Entry 9DHD (electron microscopy, 2.90 A resolution); this record covers chains A and B of the 3 polymer chains in the assembly.

[Chain A]
Molecule: DNA damage-binding protein 1
Organism: Homo sapiens
Reference sequence: Q16531 (DDB1_HUMAN); residue numbers follow UniProt; this construct covers 2-1140
Amino-acid sequence (1155 residues; each row starts with the number of its first residue; numbers below 1 keep their minus sign (Met-14 is residue -14)):
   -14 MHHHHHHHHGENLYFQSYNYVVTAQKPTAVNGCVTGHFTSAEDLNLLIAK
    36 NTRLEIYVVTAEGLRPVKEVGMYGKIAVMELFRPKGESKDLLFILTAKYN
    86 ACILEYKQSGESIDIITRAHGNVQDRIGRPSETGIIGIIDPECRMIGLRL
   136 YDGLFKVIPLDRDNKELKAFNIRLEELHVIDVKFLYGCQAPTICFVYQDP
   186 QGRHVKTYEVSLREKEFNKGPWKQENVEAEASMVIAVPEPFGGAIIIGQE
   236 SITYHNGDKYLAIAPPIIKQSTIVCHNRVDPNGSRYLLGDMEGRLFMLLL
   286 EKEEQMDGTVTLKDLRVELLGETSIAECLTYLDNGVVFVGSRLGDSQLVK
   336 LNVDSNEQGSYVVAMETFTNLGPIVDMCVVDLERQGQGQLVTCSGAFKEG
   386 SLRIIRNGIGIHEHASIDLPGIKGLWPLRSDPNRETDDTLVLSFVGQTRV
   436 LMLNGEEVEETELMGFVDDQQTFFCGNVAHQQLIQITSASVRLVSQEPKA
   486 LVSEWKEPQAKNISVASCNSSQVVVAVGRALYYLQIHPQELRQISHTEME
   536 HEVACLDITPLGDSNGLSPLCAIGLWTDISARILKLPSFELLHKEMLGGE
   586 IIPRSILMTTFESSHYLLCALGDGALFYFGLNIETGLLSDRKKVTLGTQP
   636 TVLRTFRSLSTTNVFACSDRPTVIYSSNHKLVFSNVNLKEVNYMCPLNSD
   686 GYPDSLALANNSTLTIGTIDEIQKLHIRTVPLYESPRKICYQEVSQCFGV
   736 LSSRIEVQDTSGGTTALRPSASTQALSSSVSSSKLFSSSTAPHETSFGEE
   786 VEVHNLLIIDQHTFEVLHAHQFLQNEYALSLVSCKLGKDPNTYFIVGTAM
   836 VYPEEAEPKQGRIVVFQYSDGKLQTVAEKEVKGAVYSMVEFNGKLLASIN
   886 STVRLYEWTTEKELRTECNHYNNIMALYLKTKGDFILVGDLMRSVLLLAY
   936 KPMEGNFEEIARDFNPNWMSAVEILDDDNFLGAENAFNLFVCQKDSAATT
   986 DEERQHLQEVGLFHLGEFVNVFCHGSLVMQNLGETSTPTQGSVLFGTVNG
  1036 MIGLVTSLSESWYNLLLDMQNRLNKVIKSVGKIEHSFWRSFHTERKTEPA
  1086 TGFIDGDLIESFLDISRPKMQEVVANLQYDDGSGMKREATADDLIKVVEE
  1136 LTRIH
Unresolved in the structure: -14 to 0, 396-706, 745-748, 772-779
Differences from the reference sequence: initiating methionine (-14); expression tag (-13 to 1)
Disulfides: Cys18-Cys313
Curated features (UniProtKB/Swiss-Prot):
  - modified residue: Ser2 (N-acetylserine), Lys1067 (N6-acetyllysine), Thr1125 (Phosphothreonine)
  - cross-link: Lys1121 (Glycyl lysine isopeptide (Lys-Gly) (interchain with G-Cter in SUMO2))
  - natural variant: Asp184 to Gln186 (deletion: In WHIKERS), Arg188 (R188Q: In WHIKERS; R188W: In WHIKERS), Glu213 (E213K: In WHIKERS), Phe429 (F429V: In WHIKERS)
  - mutagenesis: Tyr316 to Asn319 (Impairs interaction with DDA1), Glu537 (E537A: Slightly impairs interaction with CUL4A), Trp561 (W561A: Strongly impairs interaction with CUL4A), Glu840 to Glu842 (Impairs interaction with AMBRA1, DTL, DET1, DCAF1, DCAF5, DCAF11 and DCAF8), Met910 to Tyr913 (Impairs interaction with AMBRA1, DTL and DCAF5), Trp953 (W953A: Impairs interaction with AMBRA1, ERCC8, DCAF5 and DCAF11)

[Chain B]
Molecule: DET1 homolog
Organism: Homo sapiens
Reference sequence: Q7L5Y6 (DET1_HUMAN); residue numbers follow UniProt; this construct covers 12-550
Amino-acid sequence (557 residues; numbered -6 to 550; the number before each row is that of its first residue; numbers below 1 keep their minus sign (Met-6 is residue -6)):
    -6 MDYKDDDDKGENLYFQGSRIQNQNVIHRLERRRISSGKAGTHWHQVRVFH
    44 QNVFPNFTVVNVEKPPCFLRKFSPDGRYFIAFSSDQTSLEIYEYQGCQAA
    94 EDLLQGYEGEILSNGNDQRSVNIRGRLFERFFVLLHITNVAANGEHLNRE
   144 CSLFTDDCRCVIVGSAAYLPDEPHPPFFEVYRNSESVTPNPRSPLEDYSL
   194 HIIDLHTGRLCDTRTFKCDKVVLSHNQGLYLYKNILAILSVQQQTIHVFQ
   244 VTPEGTFIDVRTIGRFCYEDDLLTVSAVFPEVQRDSQTGMANPFRDPFIN
   294 SLKHRLLVYLWRRAEQDGSAMAKRRFFQYFDQLRQLRMWKMQLLDENHLF
   344 IKYTSEDVVTLRVTDPSQASFFVVYNMVTTEVIAVFENTSDELLELFENF
   394 CDLFRNATLHSEVQFPCSASSNNFARQIQRRFKDTIINAKYGGHTEAVRR
   444 LLGQLPISAQSYSGSPYLDLSLFSYDDKWVSVMERPKTCGDHPIRFYARD
   494 SGLLKFEIQAGLLGRPINHTVRRLVAFTFHPFEPFAISVQRTNAEYVVNF
   544 HMRHCCT
Unresolved in the structure: -6 to 12, 160-185, 257-328, 348-362, 426-447, 475-480, 507-514
Differences from the reference sequence: initiating methionine (-6); expression tag (-5 to 11)
What the authors report for this chain:
  - disease-associated variants - R26W: abolished binding to DNA damage-binding protein 1 (chain A)
  - mutagenesis - R26W: unchanged stability

[Interface between chain A and chain B]
Residue-residue contacts - 130 pairs, chain A then chain B:
  Ala62(A) with Ala32(B), hydrophobic
  Gln109(A) with Glu405(B)
  Arg111(A) with Tyr225(B); Lys226(B); Leu402(B); Glu405(B), salt bridge; Gln407(B)
  Ile112(A) with Asp395(B); Leu396(B), hydrophobic; Gln407(B)
  Arg114(A) with Gln407(B); Phe408(B); Pro409(B), hydrogen bond (side chain-backbone); Asp462(B), salt bridge; Ser464(B)
  Pro115(A) with Trp36(B); His37(B), hydrogen bond (backbone-side chain); Gln407(B)
  Ser116(A) with His37(B)
  Glu117(A) with Thr34(B); His37(B)
  Thr118(A) with Lys31(B); Thr34(B)
  Gly119(A) with Ala32(B); Thr34(B)
  Ile120(A) with Ala32(B), hydrogen bond (backbone-backbone)
  Arg158(A) with Glu391(B), salt bridge; Asn392(B), hydrogen bond; Phe393(B)
  Glu160(A) with Arg419(B), salt bridge; Arg423(B), salt bridge
  Leu162(A) with Ser413(B); Ser414(B); Asn415(B); Arg419(B)
  His163(A) with Asn416(B)
  Gln183(A) with Asn416(B), hydrogen bond (backbone-side chain)
  Asp184(A) with Asn416(B)
  Pro185(A) with Asn416(B); Gln420(B)
  Glu312(A) with Lys31(B), salt bridge
  Arg327(A) with Ser28(B), hydrogen bond
  Leu328(A) with Ile27(B)
  Pro358(A) with Ile27(B)
  Val360(A) with Arg26(B), hydrogen bond (backbone-side chain)
  Ala381(A) with Ile27(B), hydrophobic
  Phe382(A) with Ile27(B), hydrophobic
  Arg722(A) with Glu23(B), salt bridge; Arg26(B), hydrogen bond (backbone-side chain)
  Lys723(A) with Arg26(B)
  Glu787(A) with His20(B)
  Tyr812(A) with His20(B), hydrogen bond
  Leu814(A) with Ile19(B), hydrophobic
  Val836(A) with Asn17(B); His20(B)
  Tyr837(A) with Asn17(B), hydrogen bond (backbone-side chain)
  Pro838(A) with Gln16(B), hydrogen bond (backbone-backbone); Asn17(B)
  Glu840(A) with Asn17(B), hydrogen bond (backbone-side chain)
  Ala841(A) with Asn17(B); Val18(B), hydrogen bond (backbone-backbone); Asn45(B), hydrogen bond (backbone-side chain); Lys498(B)
  Glu842(A) with Asn17(B); Asn45(B); Arg546(B), salt bridge
  Pro843(A) with Asn17(B); Ile19(B), hydrophobic
  Lys867(A) with Glu101(B), salt bridge; Cys549(B); Thr550(B)
  Tyr871(A) with Val18(B)
  Ile884(A) with Thr550(B)
  Ser886(A) with Cys548(B)
  Thr887(A) with Thr550(B), hydrogen bond
  Arg889(A) with Thr550(B), hydrogen bond (side chain-backbone)
  Tyr906(A) with Glu94(B); Asp95(B); Gln98(B)
  Asn907(A) with Gln91(B), hydrogen bond (side chain-backbone); Ala92(B); Glu94(B); Asp95(B)
  Asn908(A) with Gln91(B)
  Ile909(A) with Cys90(B), hydrophobic; Glu526(B); Arg546(B), hydrogen bond (backbone-side chain)
  Met910(A) with Val46(B), hydrophobic
  Tyr913(A) with Arg25(B), hydrogen bond
  Met927(A) with His43(B); Phe525(B); Glu526(B)
  Arg928(A) with Gln88(B), hydrogen bond (side chain-backbone); Gly89(B); Gln91(B); Glu526(B), salt bridge
  Arg947(A) with Gln88(B); Gln91(B)
  Phe949(A) with Arg70(B); Glu86(B); Tyr87(B); Gln88(B)
  Asn950(A) with Arg70(B), hydrogen bond
  Pro951(A) with Phe525(B), hydrophobic
  Trp953(A) with Val39(B); Phe42(B), hydrophobic; His43(B)
  Met954(A) with Arg25(B)
  Asn970(A) with Arg25(B); His35(B), hydrogen bond (side chain-backbone); Val39(B)
  Ala971(A) with His35(B)
  Phe972(A) with His35(B)
  Glu987(A) with Glu86(B)
  His991(A) with Arg70(B); Glu86(B), salt bridge
  Phe1003(A) with Arg25(B)
  Asn1005(A) with Arg26(B), hydrogen bond (side chain-backbone)
  Val1033(A) with Arg26(B)
  His1077(A) with Val406(B)
  Thr1078(A) with Val406(B)
  Glu1079(A) with Trp36(B); Ser404(B), hydrogen bond (backbone-side chain); Val406(B); Phe408(B)
  Arg1080(A) with His403(B); Ser404(B), hydrogen bond (backbone-side chain); Phe525(B)
  Lys1081(A) with Ser404(B)
  Thr1082(A) with Glu405(B)
Interface residues without a listed pair, chain A (81 interface residues in all): Gly113, Asp137, Glu161, Glu784, Ala834, Glu839, Ala869, Leu912, Leu926, Ser955
Interface residues without a listed pair, chain B (76 interface residues in all): Ile13, Gln14, Asn15, Leu22, Ser29, Gly33, Arg40, Phe47, Ala93, Phe417, Leu496, Pro527
The authors on this interface:
  - residue pairs: Tyr913(A)-Arg25(B) (hydrogen bond), Arg26(B)-Arg722(A) (hydrogen bond), Arg26(B)-Val360(A) (hydrogen bond)
  - interface residues, chain A: Met910(A), Leu912(A)
  - hot spots on chain A (mutagenesis) - L912N/Y913F: abolished binding to DET1 homolog (chain B)
  - interface residues, chain B: Asn17(B)

[Summary]
The interface between chain A and chain B involves 81 residues on one side and 76 on the other, with 25
hydrogen bonds and 11 salt bridges. Polar pairs include Arg111(A)-Glu405(B), Arg114(A)-Asp462(B) and
Arg158(A)-Glu391(B). The paper describes hydrogen bonds between Tyr913(A) and Arg25(B), Arg26(B) and Arg722(A)
and Arg26(B) and Val360(A). From the paper: R26W of chain B abolishes binding to DNA damage-binding protein 1
(chain A); interface residues Met910(A), Leu912(A) and Asn17(B).
Here chain A is DNA damage-binding protein 1 and chain B is DET1 homolog, both from Homo sapiens. Entry 9DHD
(The ternary complex of DDB1, DDA1, DET1) was determined by electron microscopy.
